Entry 7EM9 (X-ray diffraction, 1.90 A resolution); this record covers chains A and B of the 3 polymer chains in the assembly.

[Chain A]
Molecule: Leucocyte antigen
Organism: Sus scrofa
Reference sequence: O19075 (O19075_PIG); residues 1-275 here correspond to UniProt positions 22-296 (UniProt number = residue number + 21)
Chain sequence (275 residues; each row starts with the number of its first residue):
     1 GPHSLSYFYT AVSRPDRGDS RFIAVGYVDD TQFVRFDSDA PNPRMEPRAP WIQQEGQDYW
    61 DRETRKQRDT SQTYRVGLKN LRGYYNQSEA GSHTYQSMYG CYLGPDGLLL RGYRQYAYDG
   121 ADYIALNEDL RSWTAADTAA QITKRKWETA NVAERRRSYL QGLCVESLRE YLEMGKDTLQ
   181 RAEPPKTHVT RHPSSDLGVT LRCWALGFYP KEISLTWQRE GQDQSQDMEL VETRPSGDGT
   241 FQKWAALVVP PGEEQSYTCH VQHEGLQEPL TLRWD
Disulfide bonds: Cys101-Cys164, Cys203-Cys259

[Chain B]
Molecule: Beta-2-microglobulin
Organism: Sus scrofa
Reference sequence: Q07717 (B2MG_PIG); residues 1-98 here correspond to UniProt positions 21-118 (UniProt number = residue number + 20)
Chain sequence (100 residues; each row starts with the number of its first residue; numbers below 1 keep their minus sign (Glu-1 is residue -1)):
    -1 EFVARPPKVQ VYSRHPAENG KPNYLNCYVS GFHPPQIEID LLKNGEKMNA EQSDLSFSKD
    59 WSFYLLVHTE FTPNAVDQYS CRVKHVTLDK PKIVKWDRDH
Unresolved in the structure: -1 to 0
Construct notes: expression tag (-1 to 0)
Disulfide bonds: Cys25-Cys79

[How chain A and chain B interact]
Residue-residue contacts (59; chain A residue first):
  Phe8(A) - Phe55(B)
  Tyr9(A) - Phe55(B)
  Thr10(A) - Leu53(B)
  Thr10(A) - Phe55(B)
  Thr10(A) - Phe61(B)
  Val12(A) - Pro33(B)  hydrophobic
  Val12(A) - Gln34(B)
  Ile23(A) - Leu53(B)
  Val25(A) - Asp52(B)
  Val25(A) - Leu53(B)
  Val25(A) - Ser54(B)
  Tyr27(A) - Ser54(B)  hydrogen bond
  Tyr27(A) - Tyr62(B)  hydrogen bond
  Gln32(A) - Asp52(B)  hydrogen bond
  Arg35(A) - Asp52(B)  salt bridge
  Arg48(A) - Asp52(B)  salt bridge
  Ser92(A) - Gln34(B)  hydrogen bond
  Thr94(A) - Pro33(B)
  Gln96(A) - His31(B)  hydrogen bond
  Gln96(A) - Phe55(B)
  Gln96(A) - Trp59(B)  hydrogen bond (side chain-backbone)
  Gln96(A) - Phe61(B)
  Ser97(A) - Phe55(B)
  Met98(A) - Lys57(B)
  Met98(A) - Trp59(B)  hydrophobic
  Tyr102(A) - Lys57(B)  hydrogen bond
  Gln115(A) - Trp59(B)
  Tyr116(A) - Trp59(B)
  Ala117(A) - Trp59(B)  hydrophobic
  Asp119(A) - His31(B)
  Gly120(A) - Arg3(B)  hydrogen bond (backbone-side chain)
  Gly120(A) - His31(B)
  Asp122(A) - Trp59(B)  hydrogen bond
  His192(A) - Asp97(B)  salt bridge
  Arg202(A) - Asp97(B)  hydrogen bond (side chain-backbone)
  Arg202(A) - His98(B)
  Trp204(A) - Asp97(B)
  Trp204(A) - His98(B)
  Val231(A) - Gln8(B)
  Glu232(A) - Lys6(B)
  Glu232(A) - Gln8(B)  hydrogen bond (backbone-side chain)
  Glu232(A) - Tyr26(B)
  Glu232(A) - Ser28(B)  hydrogen bond
  Thr233(A) - Tyr26(B)
  Arg234(A) - Gln8(B)  hydrogen bond
  Arg234(A) - Tyr10(B)
  Arg234(A) - His98(B)  hydrogen bond (side chain-backbone)
  Pro235(A) - Tyr10(B)  hydrogen bond (backbone-side chain)
  Pro235(A) - Asn24(B)
  Pro235(A) - Tyr26(B)
  Ser236(A) - Arg12(B)  hydrogen bond (backbone-side chain)
  Ser236(A) - Asn24(B)  hydrogen bond (backbone-side chain)
  Gly237(A) - Arg12(B)
  Gly237(A) - Leu64(B)
  Asp238(A) - Arg12(B)
  Gln242(A) - Tyr10(B)
  Gln242(A) - Ser11(B)  hydrogen bond (side chain-backbone)
  Gln242(A) - Arg12(B)  hydrogen bond (side chain-backbone)
  Trp244(A) - His98(B)  hydrogen bond (side chain-backbone)
Other interface residues (no listed pair), chain A (37 interface residues in all): Tyr113, Leu206
Other interface residues (no listed pair), chain B (28 interface residues in all): Pro14, Pro32, Glu49, Ser56, Arg96

[Overview]
37 residues of chain A and 28 residues of chain B are in contact; the contacts include 20 hydrogen bonds and 3
salt bridges. Polar pairs include Arg35(A)-Asp52(B), Arg48(A)-Asp52(B) and His192(A)-Asp97(B).
Chain A is Leucocyte antigen and chain B is Beta-2-microglobulin, both from Sus scrofa; the structure, Mooring
Stone-Like Arg114 Pulls Diverse Bulged Peptides: First Insight into African Swine Fever Virus-Derived T Cell
..., was determined by X-ray diffraction, deposited together with 7EMA, 7EMB, 7EMC and 7EMD.
